3BIM - chains D and L of the 4 polymer chains in the assembly; structure by X-ray diffraction, 2.60 A resolution.

# Chain D
Name: B-cell lymphoma 6 protein
Source organism: Homo sapiens
Notes: fragment: BTB domain (also known as the POZ domain)
UniProtKB: P41182 (BCL6_HUMAN); residue numbers follow UniProt; this construct covers 5-129
Sequence (127 residues; row label = number of the first residue in the row):
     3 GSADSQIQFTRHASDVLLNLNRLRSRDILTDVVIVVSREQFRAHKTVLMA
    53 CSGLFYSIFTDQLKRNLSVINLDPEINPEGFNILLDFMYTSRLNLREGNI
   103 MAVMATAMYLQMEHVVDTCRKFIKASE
Disordered / not traced: 3-4, 129
Differences from the reference sequence: expression tag (3-4); engineered mutation Gln8 (Cys in P41182), Arg67 (Cys in P41182), Asn84 (Cys in P41182)
UniProt features mapped onto this chain:
  - mutagenesis: Asn21 (N21K: Abolishes interaction with NCOR2 and HDAC2, no effect on interaction with CTBP1 and transcriptional autoinhibition; when associated with A-116 and 376-Q--Q-379), Ser59 (S59A: Abolished ubiquitination by the SCF(FBXL17) complex), His116 (H116A: Abolishes interaction with NCOR2 and HDAC2, no effect on interaction with CTBP1 and transcriptional autoinhibition; when associated with K-21 and 376-Q--Q-379)

# Chain L
Name: BCL-6 corepressor
Source organism: Homo sapiens
Notes: fragment: BBD (BTB binding domain)
UniProtKB: Q6W2J9 (BCOR_HUMAN); residue numbers follow UniProt; this construct covers 498-514
Sequence (19 residues; row label = number of the first residue in the row):
   496 GSRSEIISTAPSSWVVPGP
Disordered / not traced: 496-498
Differences from the reference sequence: expression tag (496-497)
UniProt features mapped onto this chain:
  - region: Arg498 to Pro514 (Interaction with BCL6)
  - mutagenesis: Ser507 (S507A: Abolishes interaction with BCL6 and inhibits BCL6 corepression activity; when associated with A-509 and A-511), Ser508 (S508A: Diminishes interaction with BCL6), Trp509 (W509A: Abolishes interaction with BCL6 and inhibits BCL6 corepression activity; when associated with A-507 and A-511), Val511 (V511A: Abolishes interaction with BCL6 and inhibits BCL6 corepression activity; when associated with A-507 and A-509)
Reported in the primary citation:
  - mutagenesis - S507A/W509A/V511A: abolished signaling

# How chain D and chain L interact
Residue-residue contacts (14; chain D residue first):
  Met51(D) with Trp509(L), hydrogen bond (backbone-side chain); Val511(L)
  Ala52(D) with Trp509(L)
  Cys53(D) with Trp509(L)
  Ser54(D) with Trp509(L)
  Gly55(D) with Trp509(L)
  Tyr58(D) with Trp509(L), hydrophobic; Val511(L), hydrophobic; Pro512(L)
  Met114(D) with Ser508(L)
  Glu115(D) with Ser508(L), hydrogen bond (backbone-side chain)
  His116(D) with Pro506(L); Ser507(L); Ser508(L), hydrogen bond (backbone-side chain)
Other interface residues (no listed pair), chain D (11 interface residues in all): Gln113, Thr120
Other interface residues (no listed pair), chain L (7 interface residues in all): Ser503

# Summary
The interface between chain D and chain L involves 11 residues on one side and 7 on the other; the contacts
include 3 hydrogen bonds. Among the polar pairs are Met51(D)-Trp509(L), Glu115(D)-Ser508(L) and
His116(D)-Ser508(L). UniProt lists 3 mutagenesis sites on chain D; 4 mutagenesis sites on chain L. From the
paper: S507A/W509A/V511A of chain L abolish signaling.
Here chain D is B-cell lymphoma 6 protein and chain L is BCL-6 corepressor, both from Homo sapiens. Entry 3BIM
(Crystal structure of the BCL6 BTB domain dimer in complex with the BCOR BBD corepressor peptide) was
determined by X-ray diffraction.
